PDB entry 6YWV | electron microscopy, 3.03 A resolution | chains A and a of the 43 polymer chains in the assembly

# Chain A
Molecule: 23 S rRNA
Source organism: Neurospora crassa OR74A
Sequence (3464 nucleotides; row label = number of the first residue in the row; note: 28 numbers in that range are skipped by the numbering (no residue carries them; nothing is unmodelled there); a row labelled like 1655A-1655Z holds insertion residues (1655A, then the next letters in order)):
     1 AAAUGUAAUG GAUAUAAAGC UUAUGUUUAU AUAUAUAGAC AUAUAUAAGU AUAUAAAGAG
    61 ACUACUACCA AUAGCUACAC UAUGUAUUAA GGAGAGUAUA ACUUAAUUUA UGUUUAUGAU
   121 UUUAUCAUAC CCCUAAAAAU GACACCGAGG AGCAAGGGUC GGGUUAGCAU CCUGGUUCGU
   181 ACACCUUGGU GACCUAGGCU AGUACCAGGU CCCCCUCUAA GGGACUUGUC CCCCUCUAAG
   241 GGACUUGCGU CGGUCCUAUC CUAGGCCGAA UAGGUGAAUA AAUACUUACG GACGGCCUUG
   301 GUCUGUCCUA GAGGUUAUCA ACAUAUGAAC UCUUAGAGAA AUUACUUAAU AAACGAAGUG
   361 AAUUGAAAUA UCUUAUUAAC UUCAGGAAAA GAAAUCAAAC GAGAUUCUAU GAUUAGUGUG
   421 AACGAAAAUA GAGCAGCCUA UUAAAAUAAG UAAAAUGGCU UUAAAGCUGU UUGAAUAUUG
   481 UGGGGAACCU UCCUCAAAGG CUAAAUAUAA UACAUGAGUU ACAGAGAAAA GUACCGUGAG
   541 GGAAAGCUUU GAAAUAGUAG UUUUAUAAGC AGCUCAAGCA AUAAGAAAGC GAGAGCGUAC
   601 CUUUUGCAUA AUGGGUCACC AAGUUAAUUU UAGAUGCGAG CGAAUUUAUU UAUGUUUUUA
   661 CUGAUUAAAC AAUAUAAUGA AUCAUAAUUA UUUUUGUAAC GAGUAUUAGU AUUAAAUCUU
   721 AAUUUAAUAU UAGUAUAAGU UUUCAGUAUG GCGGCUACAU AGCAUAAUCU AUGCAGCCAG
   781 CCAAUAAUUG GAUUUCCAAU CCAAUUUCGG UAAUAAAUAG AUGUGCAUAG UUAAACCGAU
   841 CAUUAAAAUA AUGAAUAGUG UCUAAAGUUA GACCCGAAGC CUGGUGAUCU UACUAUAGUC
   901 AGGACUAUAA AGGUCCGAAC GGGUUAUCGU UGCAAAGAUA UCCGAAGAAC UAUGGUAAGC
   961 GAGUGAAAGA CAACACUGAC UAGGAUAGCU GGUUUUCUGC GAAACCUAUA AUAGUAGGCA
  1021 AUUUAAGUAA CAUCUUAGUA GGUACAGAAC UUAAUCUCAG ACAAGAUGUA GAUUUUCAUA
  1081 CCUAUGUUUA GGUAUGAAAU GCAUUUUUUU UUGUAUACAU CGGGGGAUCG UGAAGAUUUU
  1141 AUCGGUGAGU AUGUAGACUC GGAAUGACAA AGAUGAAUCU UGAAUAAUCA GACAUAGAAU
  1201 GAUAAGGUUG UAUGUCAAAA GGGAAACAGC CCAGAACAAG AGUUAAGGUU CCAAAAUUAU
  1261 UAUUAAGUGA AAUAAAGAAA GUUUUUAUAU AAGUCGACAA GAAGAUGGGC UUGGAAGCAG
  1321 CCAUAAUUUA AAGAUCUCGU AACAGAGCAC UUGUUAAAUC UUAAAAGCAU CGAAAAUUUA
  1381 ACGGAUCUAA AUAAUAUACC GAAACCUUGU CCAUAUGUAA CAUUAGUAAU AAUAUGCUAU
  1441 UAAUGUUAUU UGAUGGGGUA GCAGAACGUU GAGUGAAUCU UAGAUUUUUU UUUUAUAACU
  1501 AAAUAUAGAU GAUAACUCAA GUGAGAAUGG UGACAUGAGU AACAAAAAAG AGUUUAAGGU
  1561 ACCUAAAAGG UAUCUUAGAG UCUCGCCUAA AGCUUAUGGC UACGUCAAGU AACGGCCUCU
  1621 AAGUUUAUAA UCUGAAGAUU AUGACGAUGA GAAAA
1655A-1655Z UAACGCGCAGAAGUGCGCUGCUUUGA
1656A-1656B UA
  1676 CUU
  1687 AUGGUACCAA CAUUUAAAAG UGAAAAUUGU GCAGGAAGGA UCAGUAUCCU UUCAUUCUUA
  1747 UGUGGGGGAG UGGACAAAAC UGAACAGAGU GUAUCUGAAC ACAGAUGAGU CCACACCCCC
  1807 CCCCAUGUAA UGAAUGAAUG ACAAACCGUA CCUAGAAUCU GAAACAAGUA AGCUAGUAGA
  1867 GAAUACGAAG GCGUGAAUGA GAUAACAAUC AUAAAGGAAC UCGGCAAACU AACUACCGUA
  1927 ACUUAGGGAU AAGGAGAGCU CAUUAGUCUC GAUUAAUACG AGUAAAAAGG AAGAAGCAUG
  1987 GAAUAUUGUU GUACGACUGU UUAAUUAAAA CAAAGCACUU UGCAAAAAGA CGAUAAGUCU
  2047 AAGUAUUGAG UGUGAUUUCU GCCCGAUGCC GGCUGGUUAA CGAAUUUUCU AAAUUGAAAA
  2107 AAAAUUUGGU UUCAGAGGAA CCCCCGGUUA AUGGCGGCCU UAGCGUGAGG GUCCUAAGGU
  2167 AGCGAAAUGC CUUGGCCGUU AAAUGCGGUC UUGCAUGAAU GAUGUAACGA UACAACAGCU
  2227 GUCUCUAUGA UUGACUCAGU GAAAUUGGAA UAACUGUGCA GAUACAGUUU ACCUCUAGUU
  2287 AGACGAGAAG ACCCUAUGCA GCUUUACUGU UACUAAUUAU UGAAUACGAU UCUGAAAAUU
  2347 UCCAGUGUAA AAGGUAAUCG AUAAGAUAUA AUUGAAACAC CUUUAUUUUU CUAUCGUAUU
  2407 AUUAAACCUU AAAUUAAGGA ACAAUUGUUA GAAGACAGUU UAUGCGGGGC ACAGGCCCCA
  2467 UAAAGAGUAA AUGGGUGUGU CUAAAAUUUA UAAAUUUAUG UUUGCAAUUU UUUAUAGUGA
  2527 UUAUAUAUCA AAUCAUCUUU AUGCUAUUCA UAGAGUGUAU UUAUUAUAUU CCUUGGGUAC
  2587 AGUAUAAAAA UUAUAUAUGU AUUAAUUUAC AUAUAUUUUU UCUAAGAAAU UAGGUAAGAU
  2647 UUUGUUUAUA GAGAAAUUAG AUGUAAAAAA AAAAUCUUAU GAGGGCGGUA UUUAAUAAUC
  2707 CGCUUCUAAU AUUUUUUUGU AGUUAUUAUU AUAAAUUUAA UAAUAAUCAU GUUUAUUACU
  2767 UAAAAAGCUU AAUGGCUUAA UCUUGCCUUA CUGUUUGAUU AACAACAAAU CUUACAGUCG
  2827 CGUAAGCGGG GCAUAGGAUC ACAAGAUACA AAAAGGAAAG AUCUUGGAUU UUUGGAAAAG
  2887 CUACGCUAGG GAUAACAGGC UAAUUUGCGC AAGAGUGUAC AAAAUGAGUG CGCGGUUUGG
  2947 CACCUCGAUG UCGGCUUGAC UAAUCCUCAU GGAUGCAGAA ACUAUGUAGG GUACGACUGU
  3007 UCGUCGAUUA AAAAGUUACA UGAGCUGGGU UAAAUACGUC GUGAGACAGU AUGGUUUCUA
  3067 UCUUCUAGAG GGAAUUAGAA UAUAAUAAGG AUUAACCUUU GUACGAAAGG AACAUGGGGU
  3127 ACUAUUGUUA UACCUAGUUG UAUAACAGUU UUAUUAACCU CUGGUUUACC UGUUGUUUAU
  3187 GUGCCUUAUA UUAAUUUCAU GUGUGAUGCU CCGCAAGGAU AUUACAGGGA UGUUACCGUC
  3247 ACUUGAGUAA AUACAAUAGC AUAAGCAUGG CAGGAAAGCU AAGUUAGUCA AAAAUAAGUG
  3307 CUGAAAGCAU AUAGGCACGA AAUUUACCUU AAGAUAUUUC UUAAAUAUAC GUAAGAAAAU
  3367 AUUACGUUAA UAGGCUUAGU UUGUAAUAAU CUAGAGAUUU UAAGGAACUA AGUACUAAUU
  3427 UUAUAAAAAA CUGAAUGAUU AAUAUAUCUU ACAUUUUC
Unresolved in the structure: 1-4, 35-40, 121-309, 646-817, 1084-1089, 1126-1138, 1433-1437, 1655A-1655Z, 1656A-1656B, 1687, 1728-1828, 1918-1919, 1943-1980, 2066-2207, 2336-2398, 2449-2459, 2493-2504, 2525-2528, 2557-2579, 2599-2628, 2695-2703, 2738-2743, 3138-3147, 3194-3231, 3391-3407, 3460-3464
Bound ions: Mg2+ site 1 near A105 (its only coordinating residue here); Mg2+ site 2 near A328 (its only coordinating residue here); Mg2+ site 3 near A335 (its only coordinating residue here); Mg2+ site 4: A335, G336; K+ site 1 near A367 (its only coordinating residue here); Mg2+ site 5 near G411 (its only coordinating residue here); K+ site 2 near A415 (its only coordinating residue here); Mg2+ site 6: A453, G466; Mg2+ site 7 near A453 (its only coordinating residue here); K+ site 3 near A465 (its only coordinating residue here); Mg2+ site 8: A486, A2859; Mg2+ site 9 near A497 (its only coordinating residue here); 99 more Mg2+ sites not listed; 19 more K+ sites not listed
Ligand contacts:
  - NAD (nicotinamide-adenine-dinucleotide): A2755, G2757, U2759, U2760
  - spermine (SPM): U1249, U1250, C1251, A1270, A1271, C1382, G1383, G1384, A1385, U1392

# Chain a
Name: 60S ribosomal protein L20
Source organism: Neurospora crassa OR74A
UniProtKB: Q1K6U7 (Q1K6U7_NEUCR); residue numbers follow UniProt; this construct covers 1-225
Amino-acid sequence (225 residues; numbered 1 to 225; the number before each row is that of its first residue):
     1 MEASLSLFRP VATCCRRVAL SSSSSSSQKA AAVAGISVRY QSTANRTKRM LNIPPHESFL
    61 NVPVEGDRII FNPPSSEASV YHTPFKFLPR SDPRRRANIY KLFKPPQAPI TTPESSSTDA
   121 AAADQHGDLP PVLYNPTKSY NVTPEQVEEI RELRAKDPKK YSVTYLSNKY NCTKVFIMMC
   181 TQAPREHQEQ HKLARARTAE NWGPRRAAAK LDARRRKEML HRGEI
Unresolved in the structure: 1-40, 104-127

# Chain A / chain a interface
Residue-residue contacts (103):
  G10(A) - Gln182(a)  hydrogen bond to the base
  G10(A) - Arg185(a)  hydrogen bond to the sugar
  G10(A) - Gln188(a)  hydrogen bond to the base
  G10(A) - Glu189(a)  base contact
  G10(A) - Lys192(a)  hydrogen bond to the base
  A17(A) - Met179(a)  base contact
  A18(A) - Lys138(a)  salt bridge to the phosphate
  A18(A) - Ser139(a)  hydrogen bond to the sugar
  A18(A) - Tyr140(a)  hydrogen bond to the phosphate
  A18(A) - Asn141(a)  base contact
  A18(A) - Val142(a)  hydrogen bond to the base
  A18(A) - Cys172(a)  base contact
  A18(A) - Phe176(a)  stacking on the base
  A18(A) - Met179(a)  sugar contact
  G19(A) - Thr137(a)  base contact
  G19(A) - Lys138(a)  phosphate contact
  G19(A) - Ser139(a)  hydrogen bond to the base
  G19(A) - Asn141(a)  base contact
  G19(A) - Asn171(a)  hydrogen bond to the base
  G19(A) - Cys172(a)  hydrogen bond to the base
  G19(A) - Thr173(a)  base contact
  C20(A) - Tyr134(a)  hydrogen bond to the phosphate
  C20(A) - Thr173(a)  hydrogen bond to the base
  C20(A) - Lys174(a)  hydrogen bond to the base
  C20(A) - Val175(a)  base contact
  U21(A) - Lys217(a)  hydrogen bond to the sugar
  U21(A) - His221(a)  hydrogen bond to the base
  U22(A) - Lys174(a)  hydrogen bond to the base
  U22(A) - Arg195(a)  hydrogen bond to the sugar
  U22(A) - Lys217(a)  salt bridge to the phosphate
  A23(A) - Arg195(a)  sugar contact
  A23(A) - Arg214(a)  sugar contact
  U24(A) - Arg195(a)  hydrogen bond to the sugar
  U24(A) - Thr198(a)  phosphate contact
  U24(A) - Trp202(a)  phosphate contact
  U24(A) - Lys210(a)  salt bridge to the phosphate
  G25(A) - Thr198(a)  phosphate contact
  G25(A) - Trp202(a)  hydrogen bond to the phosphate
  G25(A) - Arg206(a)  salt bridge to the phosphate
  G25(A) - Lys210(a)  salt bridge to the phosphate
  C573(A) - Ser42(a)  sugar contact
  U574(A) - Gln41(a)  sugar contact
  U574(A) - Ser42(a)  sugar contact
  U574(A) - Thr43(a)  hydrogen bond to the sugar
  U574(A) - Ala44(a)  hydrogen bond to the sugar
  U574(A) - Thr47(a)  hydrogen bond to the sugar
  C575(A) - Ala44(a)  phosphate contact
  C575(A) - Thr47(a)  sugar contact
  G595(A) - Gln41(a)  hydrogen bond to the sugar
  C596(A) - Gln41(a)  sugar contact
  G1221(A) - Arg46(a)  hydrogen bond to the phosphate
  G1222(A) - Arg46(a)  salt bridge to the phosphate
  A1239(A) - Ala44(a)  phosphate contact
  A1239(A) - Asn45(a)  phosphate contact
  G1240(A) - Asn45(a)  phosphate contact
  G1240(A) - Lys48(a)  salt bridge to the phosphate
  A1241(A) - Asn52(a)  hydrogen bond to the base
  A1241(A) - Pro54(a)  base contact
  A1241(A) - Pro55(a)  base contact
  A1241(A) - Leu60(a)  base contact
  A1254(A) - Met50(a)  sugar contact
  G1401(A) - Arg49(a)  phosphate contact
  A1402(A) - Arg46(a)  hydrogen bond to the phosphate
  A1402(A) - Arg49(a)  salt bridge to the phosphate
  A1403(A) - Arg46(a)  salt bridge to the phosphate
  A1403(A) - Arg49(a)  salt bridge to the phosphate
  A3083(A) - Arg205(a)  sugar contact
  U3348(A) - Asn201(a)  base contact
  A3434(A) - Pro204(a)  base contact
  A3434(A) - Arg205(a)  phosphate contact
  A3435(A) - Trp202(a)  phosphate contact
  A3435(A) - Gly203(a)  hydrogen bond to the phosphate
  A3435(A) - Pro204(a)  phosphate contact
  A3435(A) - Arg205(a)  hydrogen bond to the phosphate
  A3435(A) - Arg206(a)  hydrogen bond to the sugar
  A3436(A) - Arg206(a)  salt bridge to the phosphate
  A3436(A) - Ala209(a)  phosphate contact
  C3437(A) - Ala209(a)  phosphate contact
  A3444(A) - Thr164(a)  phosphate contact
  A3444(A) - Arg195(a)  base contact
  U3445(A) - Ser162(a)  hydrogen bond to the phosphate
  U3445(A) - Thr164(a)  hydrogen bond to the phosphate
  U3445(A) - Lys174(a)  hydrogen bond to the base
  U3445(A) - His187(a)  phosphate contact
  U3445(A) - His191(a)  hydrogen bond to the sugar
  U3445(A) - Arg195(a)  base contact
  U3446(A) - Arg154(a)  salt bridge to the phosphate
  U3446(A) - Pro158(a)  phosphate contact
  U3446(A) - Ser162(a)  phosphate contact
  U3446(A) - Val163(a)  hydrogen bond to the phosphate
  U3446(A) - Lys174(a)  base contact
  U3446(A) - Met178(a)  base contact
  U3446(A) - His187(a)  salt bridge to the phosphate
  U3446(A) - His191(a)  sugar contact
  A3447(A) - Arg154(a)  salt bridge to the phosphate
  A3447(A) - Val163(a)  phosphate contact
  A3447(A) - Met178(a)  sugar contact
  A3447(A) - Met179(a)  base contact
  A3447(A) - Gln182(a)  base contact
  A3447(A) - Ala183(a)  hydrogen bond to the phosphate
  A3447(A) - Gln188(a)  hydrogen bond to the phosphate
  A3448(A) - Val175(a)  base contact
  A3448(A) - Met178(a)  base contact
Also at the interface, not in a pair above, chain A (39 interface residues in all): A1253, A3080, U3082, A3433
Also at the interface, not in a pair above, chain a (58 interface residues in all): Leu51, Pro136, Arg216

# Summary
39 residues of chain A and 58 residues of chain a are in contact; the contacts include 36 hydrogen bonds, 14
salt bridges and 1 aromatic stacking contact. Polar pairs include G10(A)-Gln182(a), G10(A)-Gln188(a) and
G10(A)-Lys192(a). Ligands of chain A: NAD and spermine.
Chain A is 23 S rRNA and chain a is 60S ribosomal protein L20, both from Neurospora crassa OR74A; the
structure, The structure of the Atp25 bound assembly intermediate of the mitoribosome from Neurospora crassa,
was determined by electron microscopy (same publication as 6YW5, 6YWE, 6YWS, 6YWX and 6YWY).
